Entry 8FKJ (electron microscopy, 4.20 A resolution (low resolution: residue-level contacts below are approximate; hydrogen-bond / salt-bridge calls are withheld)); this record covers chains P and Q of the 27 polymer chains in the assembly.

Chain P (and Q):
Molecule: ATP synthase subunit 9, mitochondrial
Organism: Saccharomyces cerevisiae
Notes: chain Q of this document is another copy of the same molecule, construct and numbering; everything in this record applies to it too
UniProt: A0A0G3F489 (A0A0G3F489_YEASX); residue numbers follow UniProt; this construct covers 2-75
Chain sequence (74 residues; row label = number of the first residue in the row):
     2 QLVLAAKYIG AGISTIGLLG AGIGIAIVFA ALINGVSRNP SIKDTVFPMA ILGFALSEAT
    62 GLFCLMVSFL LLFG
Not modelled in the structure: 75

Chain P / chain Q interface:
Contacting residue pairs (14):
  Leu3(P) - Gln2(Q)
  Leu3(P) - Ala6(Q)
  Val4(P) - Ala6(Q)
  Ala7(P) - Ala6(Q)
  Gly11(P) - Gly13(Q)
  Gly18(P) - Leu20(Q)
  Gly21(P) - Leu20(Q)
  Gly25(P) - Ala27(Q)
  Ala32(P) - Ala31(Q)
  Ala32(P) - Ile34(Q)
  Gly36(P) - Ser38(Q)
  Asn40(P) - Ser38(Q)
  Ile43(P) - Val37(Q)
  Ile43(P) - Ser38(Q)
Also at the interface, not in a pair above, chain P (17 interface residues in all): Lys8, Ile14, Ser15, Leu20, Ile28, Thr61
Also at the interface, not in a pair above, chain Q (15 interface residues in all): Tyr9, Thr16, Leu19, Gly23, Ile24, Pro41

Summary:
17 residues of chain P and 15 residues of chain Q are in contact.
Both chains are ATP synthase subunit 9, mitochondrial (Saccharomyces cerevisiae). Entry 8FKJ (Yeast ATP
Synthase in conformation-3, at pH 6) was determined by electron microscopy together with 8F29, 8F39 and 8FL8
from the same study.
